6B58 - chains A and B; structure by X-ray diffraction, 2.61 A resolution.

[Chain A]
Protein: Fumarate reductase flavoprotein subunit
Source organism: Escherichia coli
Notes: EC 1.3.5.4
Reference sequence: P00363 (FRDA_ECOLI); residues 0-576 here correspond to UniProt positions 1-577 (UniProt number = residue number + 1)
Chain sequence (577 residues; each row starts with the number of its first residue; numbering starts at 0):
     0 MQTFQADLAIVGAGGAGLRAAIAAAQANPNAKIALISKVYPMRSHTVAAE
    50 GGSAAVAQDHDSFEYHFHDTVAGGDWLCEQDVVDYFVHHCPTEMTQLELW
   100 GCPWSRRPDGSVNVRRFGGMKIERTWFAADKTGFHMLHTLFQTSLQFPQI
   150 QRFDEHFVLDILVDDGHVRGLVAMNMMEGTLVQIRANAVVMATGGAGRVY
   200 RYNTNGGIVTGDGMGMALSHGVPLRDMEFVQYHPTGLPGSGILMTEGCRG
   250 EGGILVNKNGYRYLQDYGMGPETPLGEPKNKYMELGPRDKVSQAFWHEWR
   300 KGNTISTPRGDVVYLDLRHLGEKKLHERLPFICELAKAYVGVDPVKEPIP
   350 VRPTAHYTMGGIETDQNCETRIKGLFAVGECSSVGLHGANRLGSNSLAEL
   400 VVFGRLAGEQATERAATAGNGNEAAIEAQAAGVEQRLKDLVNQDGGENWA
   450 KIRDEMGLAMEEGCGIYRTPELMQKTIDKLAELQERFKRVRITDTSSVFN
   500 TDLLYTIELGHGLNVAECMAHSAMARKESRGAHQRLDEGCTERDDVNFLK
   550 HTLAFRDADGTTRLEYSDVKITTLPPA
Not modelled in the structure: 50-57, 104-129, 496
Glycans and other covalent adducts: flavin-adenine dinucleotide (FAD) linked to His44
Metal / ion sites: K+: Tyr356, Thr357, Met358, Gly359, Glu379, Ser381
Residues lining bound ligands: FAD (flavin-adenine dinucleotide): Val10, Gly11, Ala12, Gly13, Gly14, Ala15, Gly16, Ile35, Ser36, Lys37, Val38, Ser43, Thr45, Ala47, Ala48, Glu49, His155, Phe156, Val157, Ala191, Thr192, Gly193, Thr203, Asn204, Ile207, Asp211, Met215, His355, Tyr356, Gly378, Glu379, Arg390, Gly392, Ser393, Ser395, Leu396, Leu399
UniProt features mapped onto this chain:
  - active site: His232, Arg248
  - binding site (FAD): Gly11 to Ala15, Ile35 to Lys37, Ser43 to Gly51, His155 to Val157, Ala191, Thr192, Asp211, His355, Tyr356, Glu379, Arg390 to Leu396
  - modified residue: His44 (Tele-8alpha-FAD histidine)
From the paper describing this entry:
  - conformationally variable residues (order/disorder transition): Gly50 to Asp58, Trp103 to Asp129

[Chain B]
Protein: FAD assembly factor SdhE
Source organism: Escherichia coli
Reference sequence: P64561 (SDHE_ECO57); residue numbers follow UniProt; this construct covers 6-84
Chain sequence (79 residues; each row starts with the number of its first residue):
     6 KAXIHWACRRGMRELDISIMPFFEHEYDSLSDDEKRIFIRLLECDDPDLF
    56 NWLMNHGKPADAELEMMVRLIQTRNRERG
Modified residues: PBF (para-(benzoyl)-phenylalanine) at position 8
Sequence notes: engineered mutation PBF_8 (Arg in P64561)

[How chain A and chain B interact]
Residue-residue contacts - 37 pairs, chain A then chain B:
  Lys37(A) - Trp11(B)  hydrogen bond (backbone-side chain)
  Arg42(A) - Ala12(B)
  Arg42(A) - Arg15(B)
  Arg42(A) - Gly16(B)  hydrogen bond (backbone-backbone)
  Arg42(A) - Leu47(B)  hydrogen bond (side chain-backbone)
  His44(A) - Gly16(B)  hydrogen bond (side chain-backbone)
  Ala47(A) - Gly16(B)
  Phe133(A) - Asp50(B)
  Phe133(A) - Pro52(B)  hydrophobic
  Met175(A) - Trp11(B)
  Arg197(A) - Arg18(B)
  Thr203(A) - Arg18(B)
  Asn204(A) - Arg18(B)
  Gly205(A) - Arg15(B)
  Gly205(A) - Gly16(B)
  Gly205(A) - Asp21(B)
  Gly206(A) - Arg14(B)
  Gly206(A) - Asp21(B)  hydrogen bond (backbone-side chain)
  Ile207(A) - Arg15(B)
  Ile207(A) - Gly16(B)
  Ser239(A) - Arg18(B)  hydrogen bond (backbone-side chain)
  Ile241(A) - Arg18(B)
  Ile241(A) - Glu19(B)
  Glu333(A) - Met59(B)
  Leu334(A) - Met59(B)  hydrogen bond (backbone-side chain)
  Ala337(A) - Met59(B)  hydrophobic
  Tyr338(A) - Glu19(B)  hydrogen bond (side chain-backbone)
  Tyr338(A) - Ile22(B)  hydrophobic
  Tyr338(A) - Ser23(B)  hydrogen bond
  Tyr338(A) - Met59(B)
  Thr500(A) - Trp11(B)
  Leu503(A) - Trp11(B)  hydrophobic
  Tyr504(A) - His10(B)
  Tyr504(A) - Trp11(B)  hydrophobic
  Tyr504(A) - Arg14(B)
  Tyr504(A) - Met25(B)
  Glu507(A) - Arg14(B)  salt bridge
Also at the interface, not in a pair above, chain A (29 interface residues in all): Val38, Met41, Ser43, Val46, Lys130, Phe156, Asn202
Also at the interface, not in a pair above, chain B (21 interface residues in all): Ala7, Met17, Glu48, Asp51, Asn56

[Summary]
29 residues of chain A face 21 of chain B across their interface, with 9 hydrogen bonds and 1 salt bridge.
Among the polar pairs are Glu507(A)-Arg14(B), Lys37(A)-Trp11(B) and Arg42(A)-Leu47(B). Flavin-adenine
dinucleotide is covalently linked to His44(A). The paper reports conformational variability at Gly50(A) and
Trp103(A).
Chain A is Fumarate reductase flavoprotein subunit and chain B is FAD assembly factor SdhE, both from
Escherichia coli; the structure, FrdA-SdhE assembly intermediate, was determined by X-ray diffraction.
